PDB entry 8X8N | electron microscopy, 2.90 A resolution | chains R and C of the 6 polymer chains in the assembly

# Chain R
Molecule: Somatostatin receptor type 5
Source organism: Homo sapiens
UniProtKB: P35346 (SSR5_HUMAN); residue numbers follow UniProt; this construct covers 1-364
Sequence (364 residues; numbered 1 to 364; the number before each row is that of its first residue):
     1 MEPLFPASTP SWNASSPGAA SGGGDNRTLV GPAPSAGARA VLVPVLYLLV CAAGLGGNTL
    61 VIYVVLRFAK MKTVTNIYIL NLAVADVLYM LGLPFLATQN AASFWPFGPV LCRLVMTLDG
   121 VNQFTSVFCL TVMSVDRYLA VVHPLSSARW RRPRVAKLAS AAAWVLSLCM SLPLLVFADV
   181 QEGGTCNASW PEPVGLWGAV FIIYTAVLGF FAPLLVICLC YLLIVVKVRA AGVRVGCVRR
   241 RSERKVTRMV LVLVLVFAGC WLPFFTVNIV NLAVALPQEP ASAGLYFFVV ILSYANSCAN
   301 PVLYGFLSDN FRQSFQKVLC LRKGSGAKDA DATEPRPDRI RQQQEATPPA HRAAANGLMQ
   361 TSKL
Unresolved in the structure: 1-42, 236-239, 317-364
Cystine bridges: C112-C186
Sequence notes: conflict L253 (Val in P35346)

# Chain C
Molecule: octreotide
Sequence (8 residues; row label = number of the first residue in the row):
     1 FCFWKTCT
Cystine bridges: C2-C7
Modified positions: F1 (D-phenylalanine; DPN); W4 (D-tryptophan; DTR)

# Interface between chain R and chain C
Contacting residue pairs (13; chain R residue first):
  L96(R) with T6(C)
  N100(R) with T6(C), hydrogen bond (side chain-backbone); T8(C), hydrogen bond (side chain-backbone)
  D119(R) with K5(C), salt bridge
  Q123(R) with K5(C)
  N187(R) with C7(C)
  F201(R) with F3(C), hydrophobic
  I202(R) with F3(C), hydrophobic
  F264(R) with K5(C)
  S282(R) with F1(C)
  Y286(R) with C2(C), hydrophobic; T8(C)
  V290(R) with T6(C)
Also at the interface, not in a pair above, chain R (19 interface residues in all): Y89, Q99, W190, G198, N271, P277, Q278, A283
Also at the interface, not in a pair above, chain C (8 interface residues in all): W4

# Summary
19 residues of chain R face 8 of chain C across their interface; the contacts include 2 hydrogen bonds and 1
salt bridge. Polar contacts include D119(R)-K5(C), N100(R)-T6(C) and N100(R)-T8(C).
Chain R is Somatostatin receptor type 5 (Homo sapiens) and chain C is octreotide; the structure, Cryo-EM
structure of the octreotide-bound Somatostatin receptor 5-Gi protein complex, was determined by electron
microscopy (same publication as 8X8L).
